Entry 8RT7 (electron microscopy, 2.93 A resolution); this record covers chains B and o of the 46 polymer chains in the assembly.

[Chain B (and o)]
Protein: TrwF protein
Organism: Escherichia coli
Notes: chain o of this document is another copy of the same molecule, construct and numbering; everything in this record applies to it too
Reference sequence: A8R757 (A8R757_SALDU); residues 1-266 here = UniProt positions 1-266
Sequence (266 residues; row label = number of the first residue in the row):
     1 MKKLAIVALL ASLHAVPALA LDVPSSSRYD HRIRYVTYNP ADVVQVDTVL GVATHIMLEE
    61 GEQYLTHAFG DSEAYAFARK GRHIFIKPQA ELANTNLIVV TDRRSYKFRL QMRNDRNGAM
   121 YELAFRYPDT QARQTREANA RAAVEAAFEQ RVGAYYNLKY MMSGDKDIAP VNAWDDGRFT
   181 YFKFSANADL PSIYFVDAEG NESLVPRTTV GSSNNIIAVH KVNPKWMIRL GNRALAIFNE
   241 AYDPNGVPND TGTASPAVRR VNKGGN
Not modelled in the structure: 1-20

[Chain B / chain o interface]
Contacting residue pairs (22; chain B residue first):
  G177(B) with N187(o)
  A198(B) with D167(o); R233(o)
  E199(B) with N232(o), hydrogen bond; R233(o), salt bridge
  K221(B) with N187(o), hydrogen bond (side chain-backbone); D189(o)
  V222(B) with N187(o)
  Y242(B) with N187(o)
  D243(B) with N187(o), hydrogen bond (backbone-side chain)
  P244(B) with S185(o), hydrogen bond (backbone-side chain); N187(o)
  N245(B) with S185(o); A186(o), hydrogen bond (backbone-backbone); N187(o)
  G246(B) with N187(o)
  V247(B) with A186(o)
  P248(B) with A186(o), hydrophobic; S213(o)
  N249(B) with S213(o)
  D250(B) with S212(o), hydrogen bond; S213(o)
Also at the interface, not in a pair above, chain B (15 interface residues in all): F195
Also at the interface, not in a pair above, chain o (10 interface residues in all): A188

[In short]
15 residues of chain B face 10 of chain o across their interface; the contacts include 6 hydrogen bonds and 1
salt bridge. Among the polar pairs are E199(B)-R233(o), E199(B)-N232(o) and K221(B)-N187(o).
Both chains are TrwF protein (Escherichia coli). Entry 8RT7 (Conformation-B of the full-length outer membrane
core complex (TrwH/VirB7, TrwF/VirB9, TrwE/VirB10CTD) from the fully-assembled R388 type ...) was determined
by electron microscopy together with 8RT4, 8RT5, 8RT6, 8RT8, 8RT9, 8RTA, 8RTB and 8RTD from the same study.
